7D3U - chains A and C of the 6 polymer chains in the assembly; structure by electron microscopy, 3.00 A resolution.

[Chain A]
Molecule: Monovalent Na+/H+ antiporter subunit A
Organism: Dietzia sp. DQ12-45-1b
UniProt: A0A221C8X2 (A0A221C8X2_9ACTN); residues 2-958 here = UniProt positions 2-958
Chain sequence (958 residues; numbered 1 to 958; the number before each row is that of its first residue):
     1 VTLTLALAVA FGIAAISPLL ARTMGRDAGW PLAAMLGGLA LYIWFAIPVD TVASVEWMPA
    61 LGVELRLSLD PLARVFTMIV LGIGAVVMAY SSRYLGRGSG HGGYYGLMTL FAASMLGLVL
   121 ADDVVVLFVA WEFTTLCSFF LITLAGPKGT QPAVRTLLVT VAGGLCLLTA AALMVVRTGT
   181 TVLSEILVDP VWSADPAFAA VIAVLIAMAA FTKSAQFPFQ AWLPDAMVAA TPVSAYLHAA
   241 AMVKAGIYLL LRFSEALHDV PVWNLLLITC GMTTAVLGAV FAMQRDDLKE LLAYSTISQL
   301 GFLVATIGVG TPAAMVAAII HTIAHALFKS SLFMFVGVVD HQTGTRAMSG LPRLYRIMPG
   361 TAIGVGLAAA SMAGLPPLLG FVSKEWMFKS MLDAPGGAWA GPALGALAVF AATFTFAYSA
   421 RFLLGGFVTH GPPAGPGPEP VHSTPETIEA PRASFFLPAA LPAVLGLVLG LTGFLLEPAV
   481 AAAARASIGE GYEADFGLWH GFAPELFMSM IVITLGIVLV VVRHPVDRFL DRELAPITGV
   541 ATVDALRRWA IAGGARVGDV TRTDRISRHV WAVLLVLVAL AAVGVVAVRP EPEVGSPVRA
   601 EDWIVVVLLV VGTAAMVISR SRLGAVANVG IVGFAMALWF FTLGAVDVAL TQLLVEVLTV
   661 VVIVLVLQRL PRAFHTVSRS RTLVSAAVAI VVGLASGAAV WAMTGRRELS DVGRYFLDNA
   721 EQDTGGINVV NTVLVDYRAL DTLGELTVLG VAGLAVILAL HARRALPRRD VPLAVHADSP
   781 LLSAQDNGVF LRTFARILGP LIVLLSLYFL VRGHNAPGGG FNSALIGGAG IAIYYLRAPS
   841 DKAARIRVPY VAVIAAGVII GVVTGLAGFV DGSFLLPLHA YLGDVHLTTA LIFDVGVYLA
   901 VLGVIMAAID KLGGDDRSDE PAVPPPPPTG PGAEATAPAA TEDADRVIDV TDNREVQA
Disordered / not traced: 429-445, 922-958
Construct notes: expression tag (1)
What the authors report for this chain:
  - mutagenesis - A240DEL: abolished growth in response to NaCl
  - mutagenesis - E132A, K213A, E656A, E745A: abolished growth
  - mutagenesis - K244A, K329A, K384A, E385A: decreased growth
  - contacts within the chain: Lys244-His325, His325-Lys329

[Chain C]
Molecule: Monovalent Na+/H+ antiporter subunit C
Organism: Dietzia sp. DQ12-45-1b
UniProt: A0A221C8X5 (A0A221C8X5_9ACTN); residues 1-137 here = UniProt positions 1-137
Chain sequence (137 residues; numbered 1 to 137; the number before each row is that of its first residue):
     1 MTLAISVGVL MAGFVFLVLQ RGMVRVILGF ILLSHAAHLT LMAAGGASRR EAPLVSDPDP
    61 ALTSDGLPQA FVLTAIVIAF AITIYLLVLA VIGGDDDDTD IGDLDPLDLL PETPGGAHPE
   121 DPEPDEPSTH DAEGVHR
Disordered / not traced: 130-137

[Chain A / chain C interface]
Pairs across the interface (175; chain A residue first):
  Gln151(A) with Glu123(C); Pro124(C)
  Asp544(A) with Pro124(C)
  Arg547(A) with Asp125(C)
  Arg548(A) with Pro124(C), hydrogen bond (side chain-backbone); Asp125(C); Pro127(C)
  Ile551(A) with Asp125(C); Pro127(C)
  Arg562(A) with Asp103(C)
  Thr563(A) with Gly102(C)
  Asp564(A) with Ile101(C); Gly102(C); Leu104(C)
  Arg565(A) with Thr99(C); Asp100(C), salt bridge; Ile101(C)
  Ile566(A) with Met23(C), hydrophobic; Thr99(C)
  Ser567(A) with Leu19(C)
  Val570(A) with Val18(C), hydrophobic
  Trp571(A) with Leu19(C)
  Leu574(A) with Val15(C), hydrophobic; Leu19(C), hydrophobic
  Val594(A) with Ser48(C)
  Pro597(A) with Ala47(C); Arg50(C), hydrogen bond (backbone-side chain)
  Val598(A) with Met1(C); Thr2(C)
  Arg599(A) with Ser48(C), hydrogen bond (side chain-backbone); Arg50(C)
  Asp602(A) with Arg50(C), salt bridge
  Trp603(A) with Met1(C), hydrophobic; Thr2(C); Ile5(C), hydrophobic
  Val606(A) with Thr2(C)
  Leu609(A) with Ser6(C); Leu10(C), hydrophobic
  Val610(A) with Val9(C), hydrophobic
  Thr613(A) with Val9(C); Leu10(C); Leu32(C)
  Met616(A) with Leu17(C), hydrophobic; Leu32(C), hydrophobic
  Val617(A) with Gly13(C); Phe16(C); Leu17(C), hydrophobic; Arg25(C), hydrogen bond (backbone-side chain)
  Ser619(A) with Arg25(C), hydrogen bond (backbone-side chain)
  Arg622(A) with Val24(C); Asp97(C), salt bridge
  Ala625(A) with Leu28(C), hydrophobic
  Val629(A) with Leu28(C), hydrophobic
  Val632(A) with Leu32(C), hydrophobic; His35(C)
  Met636(A) with Leu10(C), hydrophobic; His35(C); Leu39(C), hydrophobic
  Trp639(A) with Thr2(C); Leu3(C), hydrophobic; Ser6(C)
  Phe640(A) with His38(C); Leu39(C), hydrophobic; Met42(C), hydrophobic; Val72(C), hydrophobic
  Thr642(A) with Arg50(C)
  Leu643(A) with Leu3(C), hydrophobic; Met42(C), hydrophobic; Arg49(C); Arg50(C); Ser64(C)
  Gly644(A) with Arg50(C); Ala52(C); Pro53(C); Gln69(C)
  Ala645(A) with Met42(C), hydrophobic; Gln69(C)
  Val646(A) with Ala52(C), hydrophobic; Leu54(C), hydrophobic
  Asp647(A) with Leu73(C)
  Val648(A) with Gln69(C); Val72(C), hydrophobic
  Thr651(A) with Leu73(C); Ile76(C)
  Gln652(A) with His35(C); Ile76(C)
  Val655(A) with Ile76(C), hydrophobic; Phe80(C), hydrophobic
  Leu658(A) with Phe80(C)
  Thr659(A) with Thr83(C)
  Val662(A) with Leu87(C), hydrophobic
  Ile663(A) with Leu28(C), hydrophobic; Ile31(C), hydrophobic; Leu87(C), hydrophobic
  Val666(A) with Leu87(C), hydrophobic; Val91(C)
  Leu667(A) with Val24(C), hydrophobic
  Leu670(A) with Val24(C), hydrophobic; Asp97(C)
  Phe674(A) with Arg25(C)
  His675(A) with Arg21(C); Asp97(C), salt bridge; Asp98(C)
  Thr676(A) with Arg21(C)
  Val677(A) with Gln20(C)
  Arg681(A) with Asp100(C), salt bridge
  Thr682(A) with Phe16(C); Gln20(C)
  Ser685(A) with Gln20(C), hydrogen bond
  Ala686(A) with Phe16(C)
  Val688(A) with Val15(C), hydrophobic; Leu19(C), hydrophobic
  Ala689(A) with Ala12(C); Val15(C), hydrophobic; Phe16(C)
  Val692(A) with Val15(C), hydrophobic
  Gly693(A) with Gly8(C)
  Ser696(A) with Val7(C); Met11(C)
  Gly697(A) with Ala4(C)
  Val700(A) with Leu3(C); Val7(C), hydrophobic; Thr40(C); Ala43(C), hydrophobic
  Trp701(A) with Met1(C); Ala4(C), hydrophobic
  Thr704(A) with Ala43(C)
  Gly705(A) with Gly46(C)
  Arg707(A) with Ala44(C)
  Glu708(A) with Arg49(C), hydrogen bond (backbone-side chain)
  Leu709(A) with Arg49(C); Asp65(C)
  Ser710(A) with Asp65(C), hydrogen bond
  Val712(A) with Leu67(C), hydrophobic
  Gly713(A) with Asp65(C)
  Arg714(A) with Pro60(C)
  Phe716(A) with Leu67(C), hydrophobic
  Leu717(A) with Pro53(C), hydrophobic; Pro58(C); Thr63(C)
  Glu721(A) with Ser56(C); Asp57(C)
  Ile727(A) with Pro53(C); Leu54(C); Val55(C)
  Asn728(A) with Leu54(C)
  Val729(A) with Pro53(C)
  Val730(A) with Gln69(C); Leu73(C), hydrophobic
  Val733(A) with Ala70(C), hydrophobic
  Leu734(A) with Ala70(C), hydrophobic; Leu73(C), hydrophobic; Thr74(C)
  Arg738(A) with Leu67(C)
  Glu745(A) with Leu73(C); Thr74(C), hydrogen bond; Val77(C)
  Leu749(A) with Val77(C), hydrophobic; Ala81(C), hydrophobic
  Ala752(A) with Ala81(C), hydrophobic
  Ala755(A) with Tyr85(C)
  Val756(A) with Ile84(C), hydrophobic; Tyr85(C); Val88(C), hydrophobic
  Ala759(A) with Ile92(C)
  Leu760(A) with Val88(C), hydrophobic; Ile92(C), hydrophobic
  Arg763(A) with Ile92(C), hydrogen bond (side chain-backbone)
  Ala765(A) with Val91(C)
  Leu766(A) with Val91(C), hydrogen bond (backbone-backbone); Gly94(C); Asp95(C)
  Phe821(A) with Val77(C), hydrophobic
  Ile905(A) with Phe80(C), hydrophobic
  Leu912(A) with Val88(C), hydrophobic
Other interface residues (no listed pair), chain A (112 interface residues in all): Arg155, Ala552, Ser596, Gly633, Arg669, Pro671, Asp718, Asp741, Val748, Arg764, Pro817, Leu825, Ala908
Other interface residues (no listed pair), chain C (89 interface residues in all): Gly22, Glu51, Ala61, Phe71, Ile78, Ala90, Asp96, Asp105, Glu126

[In short]
The interface between chain A and chain C involves 112 residues on one side and 89 on the other; the contacts
include 11 hydrogen bonds and 5 salt bridges. Polar pairs include Arg565(A)-Asp100(C), Asp602(A)-Arg50(C) and
Arg622(A)-Asp97(C). From the paper: E132A, K213A and E656A of chain A, among others, abolish growth; contacts
within the chain involving Lys244(A), His325(A) and Lys329(A); 9 substitutions were tested in all.
Chain A is Monovalent Na+/H+ antiporter subunit A and chain C is Monovalent Na+/H+ antiporter subunit C, both
from Dietzia sp. DQ12-45-1b; the structure, Structure of Mrp complex from Dietzia sp. DQ12-45-1b, was
determined by electron microscopy.
